4I6W - chains A and B; structure by X-ray diffraction, 1.66 A resolution.

# Chain A
Name: 3-hydroxy-3-methylglutaryl-coenzyme A reductase
From: Pseudomonas mevalonii
Notes: EC 1.1.1.88
UniProt: P13702 (MVAA_PSEMV); residues 1-428 here = UniProt positions 1-428
Amino-acid sequence (428 residues; each row starts with the number of its first residue):
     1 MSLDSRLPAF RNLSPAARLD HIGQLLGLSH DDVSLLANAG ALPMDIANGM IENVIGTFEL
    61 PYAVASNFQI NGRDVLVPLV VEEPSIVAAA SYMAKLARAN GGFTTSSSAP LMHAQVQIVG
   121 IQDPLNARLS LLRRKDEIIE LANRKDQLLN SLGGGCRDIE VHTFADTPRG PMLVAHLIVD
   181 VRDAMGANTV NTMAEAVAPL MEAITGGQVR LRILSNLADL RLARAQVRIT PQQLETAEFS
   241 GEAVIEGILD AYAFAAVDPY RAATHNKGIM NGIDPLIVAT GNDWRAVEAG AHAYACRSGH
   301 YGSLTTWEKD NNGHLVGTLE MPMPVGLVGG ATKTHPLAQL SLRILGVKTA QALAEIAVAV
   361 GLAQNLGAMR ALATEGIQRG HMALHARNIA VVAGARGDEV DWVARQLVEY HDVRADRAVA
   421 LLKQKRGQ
Unresolved in the structure: 1-2, 376-428
Residues lining bound ligands:
  - thiomevalonate (1CO; (3S)-3-hydroxy-3-methyl-5-sulfanylpentanoic acid), molecule 1: Glu-83, Arg-261, Thr-264, His-265, Lys-267, Gly-268, Asn-271, Ala-368, Leu-372
  - thiomevalonate (1CO), molecule 2: Ile-213, Leu-214, Asp-283

# Chain B
Name: 3-hydroxy-3-methylglutaryl-coenzyme A reductase
From: Pseudomonas mevalonii
Notes: EC 1.1.1.88
UniProt: P13702 (MVAA_PSEMV); residues 501-928 here correspond to UniProt positions 1-428 (UniProt number = residue number - 500)
Amino-acid sequence (428 residues; numbered 501 to 928; the number before each row is that of its first residue):
   501 MSLDSRLPAF RNLSPAARLD HIGQLLGLSH DDVSLLANAG ALPMDIANGM IENVIGTFEL
   561 PYAVASNFQI NGRDVLVPLV VEEPSIVAAA SYMAKLARAN GGFTTSSSAP LMHAQVQIVG
   621 IQDPLNARLS LLRRKDEIIE LANRKDQLLN SLGGGCRDIE VHTFADTPRG PMLVAHLIVD
   681 VRDAMGANTV NTMAEAVAPL MEAITGGQVR LRILSNLADL RLARAQVRIT PQQLETAEFS
   741 GEAVIEGILD AYAFAAVDPY RAATHNKGIM NGIDPLIVAT GNDWRAVEAG AHAYACRSGH
   801 YGSLTTWEKD NNGHLVGTLE MPMPVGLVGG ATKTHPLAQL SLRILGVKTA QALAEIAVAV
   861 GLAQNLGAMR ALATEGIQRG HMALHARNIA VVAGARGDEV DWVARQLVEY HDVRADRAVA
   921 LLKQKRGQ
Unresolved in the structure: 501-502, 879-928
Residues lining bound ligands: thiomevalonate (1CO; (3S)-3-hydroxy-3-methyl-5-sulfanylpentanoic acid): Glu-583, Arg-761, Thr-764, His-765, Lys-767, Gly-768, Asn-771, Ala-868, Leu-872

# How chain A and chain B interact
Contacting residue pairs (236):
  Phe-10(A) with Asn-553(B)
  Arg-11(A) with Asn-553(B)
  Pro-15(A) with Met-544(B), hydrophobic; Asn-548(B); Val-554(B)
  Arg-18(A) with Asn-548(B), hydrogen bond; Asn-553(B); Val-554(B), hydrogen bond (side chain-backbone); Ile-555(B)
  Leu-19(A) with Ile-555(B)
  Leu-36(A) with Ile-555(B), hydrophobic; Gly-556(B); Thr-557(B)
  Ala-39(A) with Gly-540(B)
  Gly-40(A) with Ala-539(B); Glu-559(B)
  Ala-41(A) with Glu-559(B), hydrogen bond (backbone-side chain)
  Leu-42(A) with Glu-559(B), hydrogen bond (backbone-side chain); Pro-561(B)
  Met-44(A) with Pro-515(B), hydrophobic
  Ala-47(A) with Pro-561(B)
  Asn-48(A) with Pro-515(B); Arg-518(B), hydrogen bond
  Met-50(A) with Pro-561(B), hydrophobic; Glu-582(B); Pro-584(B)
  Ile-51(A) with Pro-561(B), hydrophobic; Ala-563(B), hydrophobic; Val-581(B); Glu-582(B); Glu-583(B)
  Glu-52(A) with Arg-511(B); Ala-563(B); Pro-584(B); Ser-585(B), hydrogen bond (side chain-backbone); Ile-586(B); Val-587(B), hydrogen bond (side chain-backbone); Ala-588(B), hydrogen bond (side chain-backbone)
  Asn-53(A) with Phe-510(B); Arg-511(B); Arg-518(B); Ala-563(B); Val-564(B), hydrogen bond (side chain-backbone); Val-587(B); Ser-591(B), hydrogen bond
  Val-54(A) with Pro-515(B); Arg-518(B), hydrogen bond (backbone-side chain); Tyr-562(B)
  Ile-55(A) with Arg-518(B); Leu-536(B), hydrophobic; Tyr-562(B), hydrogen bond (backbone-backbone); Val-564(B), hydrophobic
  Gly-56(A) with Pro-561(B); Tyr-562(B), hydrogen bond (backbone-backbone)
  Thr-57(A) with Glu-559(B), hydrogen bond; Leu-560(B); Tyr-562(B); Leu-837(B)
  Phe-58(A) with Phe-558(B); Glu-559(B); Leu-560(B), hydrogen bond (backbone-backbone); Tyr-562(B), hydrophobic; Val-580(B), hydrophobic; Val-778(B); Ala-779(B); His-835(B); Leu-837(B), hydrophobic; Ala-838(B)
  Glu-59(A) with Gly-540(B); Ala-541(B), hydrogen bond (side chain-backbone); Leu-542(B), hydrogen bond (side chain-backbone); Thr-557(B), hydrogen bond; Phe-558(B); Glu-559(B); His-835(B), hydrogen bond (backbone-side chain)
  Leu-60(A) with Thr-557(B); Phe-558(B), hydrogen bond (backbone-backbone)
  Pro-61(A) with Ala-547(B); Met-550(B), hydrophobic; Ile-551(B), hydrophobic; Val-554(B), hydrophobic; Gly-556(B)
  Tyr-62(A) with Val-554(B); Ile-555(B), hydrogen bond (backbone-backbone); Gly-556(B), hydrogen bond (backbone-backbone); Thr-557(B); Phe-558(B), hydrophobic
  Ala-63(A) with Ile-551(B), hydrophobic; Glu-552(B); Asn-553(B)
  Val-64(A) with Asn-553(B), hydrogen bond (backbone-side chain); Ile-555(B), hydrophobic
  Val-80(A) with Phe-558(B), hydrophobic
  Val-81(A) with Ile-551(B); Arg-785(B)
  Glu-82(A) with Met-550(B); Ile-551(B); Gly-781(B); Asn-782(B); Asp-783(B); Trp-784(B); Arg-785(B), salt bridge; Ala-831(B)
  Glu-83(A) with Ile-551(B); Asp-783(B); Arg-785(B), salt bridge
  Pro-84(A) with Met-550(B); Glu-552(B)
  Ser-85(A) with Glu-552(B), hydrogen bond (backbone-side chain)
  Ile-86(A) with Glu-552(B)
  Val-87(A) with Glu-552(B), hydrogen bond (backbone-side chain); Asn-553(B)
  Ala-88(A) with Glu-552(B), hydrogen bond (backbone-side chain)
  Ser-91(A) with Asn-553(B)
  His-113(A) with Tyr-760(B)
  Gln-115(A) with Phe-754(B); Asp-758(B), hydrogen bond; Tyr-760(B); Arg-761(B)
  Gln-117(A) with Asp-750(B); Phe-754(B)
  Phe-164(A) with Val-757(B), hydrophobic; Asp-758(B)
  Arg-169(A) with Glu-746(B), salt bridge; Leu-749(B); Asp-750(B), salt bridge; Ala-753(B)
  Met-172(A) with Asp-750(B); Ala-753(B), hydrophobic
  Val-174(A) with Phe-754(B), hydrophobic
  His-176(A) with Tyr-760(B)
  Glu-195(A) with Glu-875(B); Gln-878(B)
  Ala-196(A) with Gln-878(B)
  Glu-202(A) with Ile-877(B)
  Val-209(A) with Ile-877(B)
  Arg-210(A) with Gly-747(B); Asp-750(B), salt bridge
  Leu-211(A) with Ala-751(B), hydrophobic; Arg-761(B); Leu-872(B), hydrophobic
  Arg-212(A) with Leu-872(B); Glu-875(B), hydrogen bond (side chain-backbone); Gly-876(B), hydrogen bond (side chain-backbone); Ile-877(B)
  Ile-213(A) with Arg-761(B)
  Leu-214(A) with Thr-764(B), hydrogen bond (backbone-side chain)
  Ser-215(A) with Tyr-760(B), hydrogen bond (side chain-backbone); Thr-764(B)
  Asn-216(A) with Thr-764(B), hydrogen bond (backbone-side chain); Lys-767(B)
  Leu-217(A) with Tyr-760(B); Ala-763(B)
  Asp-219(A) with Tyr-760(B), hydrogen bond
  Glu-246(A) with Arg-669(B), salt bridge
  Gly-247(A) with Arg-710(B)
  Leu-249(A) with Arg-669(B)
  Asp-250(A) with Gln-617(B); Arg-669(B), salt bridge; Met-672(B); Arg-710(B), salt bridge
  Ala-251(A) with Leu-711(B), hydrophobic
  Ala-253(A) with Arg-669(B); Met-672(B), hydrophobic
  Phe-254(A) with Gln-615(B); Gln-617(B); Met-672(B); Val-674(B), hydrophobic
  Val-257(A) with Phe-664(B)
  Asp-258(A) with Gln-615(B), hydrogen bond; Phe-664(B)
  Pro-259(A) with Leu-717(B)
  Tyr-260(A) with His-613(B); Gln-615(B); His-676(B); Ser-715(B), hydrogen bond (backbone-side chain); Leu-717(B); Asp-719(B), hydrogen bond
  Arg-261(A) with Gln-615(B); Leu-711(B); Ile-713(B)
  Ala-263(A) with Leu-717(B); Ala-789(B); Ala-793(B), hydrophobic
  Thr-264(A) with Leu-714(B), hydrogen bond (side chain-backbone); Ser-715(B); Asn-716(B), hydrogen bond (side chain-backbone)
  Lys-267(A) with Asn-716(B); Asp-783(B), salt bridge; Arg-785(B); Ala-786(B); Ala-789(B)
  Met-270(A) with Arg-785(B)
  Asn-271(A) with Arg-785(B), hydrogen bond
  Asp-274(A) with Trp-784(B), hydrogen bond; Arg-785(B)
  Val-278(A) with Phe-558(B); Trp-784(B), hydrophobic
  Ala-279(A) with Phe-558(B)
  Asp-283(A) with Glu-582(B); Glu-583(B); Lys-767(B), salt bridge
  Trp-284(A) with Glu-582(B); Asp-774(B), hydrogen bond; Val-778(B), hydrophobic; Trp-784(B)
  Arg-285(A) with Val-581(B); Glu-582(B), salt bridge; Glu-583(B), salt bridge; Lys-767(B); Met-770(B); Asn-771(B), hydrogen bond; Asp-774(B); Glu-788(B)
  Ala-286(A) with Lys-767(B)
  Glu-288(A) with Arg-785(B); Glu-788(B)
  Ala-289(A) with Ala-763(B); Lys-767(B); His-792(B)
  His-292(A) with Ala-789(B); His-792(B)
  Ala-293(A) with Ala-763(B), hydrophobic
  Cys-296(A) with Cys-796(B), hydrophobic; Tyr-801(B), hydrophobic
  Gly-299(A) with Gly-799(B)
  Tyr-301(A) with Cys-796(B), hydrophobic
  Ala-331(A) with Glu-582(B)
  His-335(A) with Phe-558(B); Glu-559(B), hydrogen bond (side chain-backbone)
  Leu-337(A) with Thr-557(B); Phe-558(B), hydrophobic
  Leu-372(A) with Leu-711(B), hydrophobic; Arg-712(B)
  Glu-375(A) with Glu-695(B); Arg-712(B)
Also at the interface, not in a pair above, chain A (104 interface residues in all): Ala-65, Ser-66, Leu-79, Thr-167, Ala-198, Pro-199, Gly-281, Asn-282, Ala-338
Also at the interface, not in a pair above, chain B (101 interface residues in all): Leu-519, Ala-565, Ser-566, Thr-667, Pro-759

# Summary
104 residues of chain A face 101 of chain B across their interface; the contacts include 43 hydrogen bonds and
12 salt bridges. Polar contacts include Glu-82(A)/Arg-785(B), Glu-83(A)/Arg-785(B) and Arg-169(A)/Glu-746(B).
One thiomevalonate molecule is bound between chain A and chain B.
Chain A and chain B are both 3-hydroxy-3-methylglutaryl-coenzyme A reductase (Pseudomonas mevalonii); the
structure, 3-hydroxy-3-methylglutaryl (HMG) Coenzyme-A reductase complexed with thiomevalonate, was determined
by X-ray diffraction (same publication as 4I4B, 4I56, 4I64 and 4I6A).
